Entry 7UZ3 (electron microscopy, 2.35 A resolution); this record covers chains D and E of the 4 polymer chains in the assembly.

# Chain D
Molecule: Glycophorin-A
Source organism: Homo sapiens
Reference sequence: P02724 (GLPA_HUMAN); numbering as in UniProt (aligned over 1-150)
Sequence (150 residues; each row starts with the number of its first residue):
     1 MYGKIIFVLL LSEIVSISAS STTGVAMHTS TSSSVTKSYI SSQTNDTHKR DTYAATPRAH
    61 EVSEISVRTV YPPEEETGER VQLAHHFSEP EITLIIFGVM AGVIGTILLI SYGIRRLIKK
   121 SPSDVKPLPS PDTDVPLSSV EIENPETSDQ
Not modelled in the structure: 1-77, 118-150
Curated features (UniProtKB/Swiss-Prot):
  - modified residue: Thr-133 (Phosphothreonine), Ser-138 (Phosphoserine), Ser-148 (Phosphoserine)
  - glycosylation: Ser-21 (O-linked (GalNAc...) serine), Thr-22 (O-linked (GalNAc...) threonine), Thr-23 (O-linked (GalNAc...) threonine), Thr-29 (O-linked (GalNAc...) threonine), Ser-30 (O-linked (GalNAc...) serine), Thr-31 (O-linked (GalNAc...) threonine), Ser-32 (O-linked (GalNAc...) serine), Thr-36 (O-linked (GalNAc...) threonine), Ser-38 (O-linked (GalNAc...) serine), Ser-41 (O-linked (GalNAc...) serine), Thr-44 (O-linked (GalNAc...) threonine), Asn-45 (N-linked (GlcNAc...) asparagine), Thr-52 (O-linked (GalNAc...) threonine), Thr-56 (O-linked (GalNAc...) threonine), Ser-63 (O-linked (GalNAc...) serine), Ser-66 (O-linked (GalNAc...) serine), Thr-69 (O-linked (GalNAc...) threonine)
  - natural variant: Glu-13 (E13A; E13G), Thr-23 (T23N: In M(g) antigen), Asp-46 (D46E: In Ny(a) antigen), Thr-47 (T47K: In ENEH/Hut antigen; T47M: In ENEH/Vw antigen), Arg-50 (R50W: In Or antigen), Ser-66 (S66Y: In Vr antigen), Pro-73 (P73S: In Os(a) antigen), Glu-76 (E76K: In Ri(a) antigen), Thr-77 (T77I: In Mt(a) antigen), Gly-78 (G78R: In ERIK antigen), Gln-82 (Q82K: In ENAV/MARS antigen), Ala-84 (A84P: In ENEP/HAG antigen)
  - mutagenesis: Phe-87 (F87C: Diminishes dimerization), Ser-88 (S88C: Diminishes dimerization), Pro-90 (P90C: Diminishes dimerization), Glu-91 (E91C: Diminishes dimerization), Leu-94 (L94I: Diminishes dimerization), Ile-95 (I95A: Diminishes dimerization), Gly-98 (G98L: Diminishes dimerization), Gly-102 (G102L: Abolishes dimerization)

# Chain E
Molecule: Band 3 anion transport protein
Source organism: Homo sapiens
Reference sequence: P02730 (B3AT_HUMAN); residues 1-911 here = UniProt positions 1-911
Sequence (911 residues; row label = number of the first residue in the row):
     1 MEELQDDYED MMEENLEQEE YEDPDIPESQ MEEPAAHDTE ATATDYHTTS HPGTHKVYVE
    61 LQELVMDEKN QELRWMEAAR WVQLEENLGE NGAWGRPHLS HLTFWSLLEL RRVFTKGTVL
   121 LDLQETSLAG VANQLLDRFI FEDQIRPQDR EELLRALLLK HSHAGELEAL GGVKPAVLTR
   181 SGDPSQPLLP QHSSLETQLF CEQGDGGTEG HSPSGILEKI PPDSEATLVL VGRADFLEQP
   241 VLGFVRLQEA AELEAVELPV PIRFLFVLLG PEAPHIDYTQ LGRAAATLMS ERVFRIDAYM
   301 AQSRGELLHS LEGFLDCSLV LPPTDAPSEQ ALLSLVPVQR ELLRRRYQSS PAKPDSSFYK
   361 GLDLNGGPDD PLQQTGQLFG GLVRDIRRRY PYYLSDITDA FSPQVLAAVI FIYFAALSPA
   421 ITFGGLLGEK TRNQMGVSEL LISTAVQGIL FALLGAQPLL VVGFSGPLLV FEEAFFSFCE
   481 TNGLEYIVGR VWIGFWLILL VVLVVAFEGS FLVRFISRYT QEIFSFLISL IFIYETFSKL
   541 IKIFQDHPLQ KTYNYNVLMV PKPQGPLPNT ALLSLVLMAG TFFFAMMLRK FKNSSYFPGK
   601 LRRVIGDFGV PISILIMVLV DFFIQDTYTQ KLSVPDGFKV SNSSARGWVI HPLGLRSEFP
   661 IWMMFASALP ALLVFILIFL ESQITTLIVS KPERKMVKGS GFHLDLLLVV GMGGVAALFG
   721 MPWLSATTVR SVTHANALTV MGKASTPGAA AQIQEVKEQR ISGLLVAVLV GLSILMEPIL
   781 SRIPLAVLFG IFLYMGVTSL SGIQLFDRIL LLFKPPKYHP DVPYVKRVKT WRMHLFTGIQ
   841 IICLAVLWVV KSTPASLALP FVLILTVPLR RVLLPLIFRN VELQCLDADD AKATFDEEEG
   901 RDEYDEVAMP V
Not modelled in the structure: 1-370, 744-750, 895-911
Glycans and other covalent adducts: glycan linked to Asn-642
Residues lining bound ligands:
  - PIO ([(2R)-2-octanoyloxy-3-[oxidanyl-[(1R,2R,3S,4R,5R,6S)-2,3,6-tris(oxidanyl)-4,5-diphosphonooxy-cyclohexyl]oxy-phosphoryl]oxy-propyl] octanoate), molecule 1: Phe-597, Pro-598, Gly-599, Leu-601, Arg-602, Arg-603
  - PIO, molecule 2: Leu-812, Phe-813, Lys-814, Pro-815, Pro-816, Lys-817, Tyr-818
  - diundecyl phosphatidyl choline (PLC), molecule 1: Phe-537, Leu-540, Ile-541, Phe-544, Gln-545, Pro-548, Leu-549, Leu-575, Ala-579, Leu-793
  - diundecyl phosphatidyl choline (PLC), molecule 2: Val-576, Met-617, Val-620, Ile-624
Curated features (UniProtKB/Swiss-Prot):
  - region: Glu-13 to Met-31 (Microbial infection: Interaction with P.falciparum (isolate K1) FBPA), Ala-176 to Ser-185 (Interaction with ANK1)
  - site: Lys-590 (Important for anion transport), Glu-681 (Important for anion-proton cotransport)
  - modified residue: Met-1 (N-acetylmethionine), Tyr-8 (Phosphotyrosine), Tyr-21 (Phosphotyrosine), Tyr-46 (Phosphotyrosine), Ser-185 (Phosphoserine), Ser-350 (Phosphoserine), Tyr-359 (Phosphotyrosine), Tyr-904 (Phosphotyrosine)
  - lipidation: Cys-843 (S-palmitoyl cysteine)
  - glycosylation: Asn-642 (N-linked (GlcNAc...) (complex) asparagine)
  - natural variant: Glu-40 (E40K: Found in patients with hemolytic anemia; uncertain significance), Lys-56 (K56E: In Di(a)/Memphis-II antigen), Glu-90 (E90K: In SPH4), Gly-130 (G130R: In SPH4), Pro-147 (P147S: In SPH4), Ala-285 (A285D: In SPH4), Pro-327 (P327R: In SPH4), Ala-400 to Ala-408 (deletion: In SAO and DRTA4), Glu-429 (E429D: In NFLD+ antigen), Arg-432 (R432W: In ELO antigen), Thr-444 (T444N: In DRTA4), Gly-455 (G455E: In SPH4; G455R: In SPH4), 40 further natural variant entries in UniProt
  - mutagenesis: Glu-85 (E85A/R: Impairs expression at the cell membrane), Arg-283 (R283A/E/S: Impairs expression at the cell membrane), Asn-642 (N642D: Loss of N-glycosylation site), Glu-681 (E681Q: Impairs expression at the cell membrane)
Reported in the primary citation:
  - post-translational modification sites: Tyr-8 (citing earlier work)

# Interface between chain D and chain E
Pairs across the interface - 36 pairs, chain D then chain E:
  Gly-78(D) / Gly-647(E)
  Glu-79(D) / Ser-643(E)
  Glu-79(D) / Arg-646(E)
  Glu-79(D) / Gly-647(E)
  Glu-79(D) / Arg-656(E)
  Arg-80(D) / Ser-644(E)
  Arg-80(D) / Arg-656(E)
  Val-81(D) / Arg-656(E)  hydrogen bond (backbone-side chain)
  Gln-82(D) / Leu-655(E)
  Leu-83(D) / Leu-655(E)  hydrogen bond (backbone-backbone)
  Leu-83(D) / Arg-656(E)
  Leu-83(D) / Ser-657(E)
  Leu-83(D) / Glu-658(E)
  His-85(D) / His-651(E)
  His-85(D) / Leu-653(E)
  His-85(D) / Gly-654(E)  hydrogen bond (side chain-backbone)
  His-85(D) / Glu-658(E)  salt bridge
  Phe-87(D) / His-651(E)  hydrogen bond (backbone-side chain)
  Ser-88(D) / His-651(E)
  Glu-89(D) / Val-649(E)
  Glu-89(D) / His-651(E)  salt bridge
  Ile-92(D) / His-651(E)
  Ile-92(D) / Pro-652(E)
  Ile-92(D) / Leu-653(E)  hydrophobic
  Thr-93(D) / Phe-495(E)
  Thr-93(D) / Leu-718(E)
  Ile-96(D) / Trp-492(E)  hydrophobic
  Ile-96(D) / Phe-495(E)  hydrophobic
  Phe-97(D) / Ile-498(E)  hydrophobic
  Met-100(D) / Phe-495(E)
  Met-100(D) / Ile-498(E)  hydrophobic
  Ile-104(D) / Leu-499(E)  hydrophobic
  Ile-104(D) / Val-502(E)  hydrophobic
  Leu-108(D) / Leu-378(E)  hydrophobic
  Leu-108(D) / Ala-506(E)  hydrophobic
  Ser-111(D) / Phe-507(E)
Also at the interface, not in a pair above, chain D (19 interface residues in all): Ile-107
Also at the interface, not in a pair above, chain E (25 interface residues in all): Phe-379, Leu-503, Val-640

# Summary
19 residues of chain D face 25 of chain E across their interface, with 4 hydrogen bonds and 2 salt bridges.
Among the polar pairs are His-85(D)/Glu-658(E), Glu-89(D)/His-651(E) and Val-81(D)/Arg-656(E). Bound to chain
E: diundecyl phosphatidyl choline and compound PIO. From the paper: a modification site at Tyr-8(E).
Chain D is Glycophorin-A and chain E is Band 3 anion transport protein, both from Homo sapiens; the structure,
Band 3-Glycophorin A complex, outward facing, was determined by electron microscopy (same publication as 7UZQ,
7UZU, 7V07, 7V0K, 7V0M, 7V0S and 10 further entries).
